PDB entry 4K4A | X-ray diffraction, 1.89 A resolution | chains A and B

[Chain A (and B)]
Protein: Esterase YdiI
Organism: Escherichia coli
Notes: EC 3.1.-.-; chain B of this document is another copy of the same molecule, construct and numbering; everything in this record applies to it too
UniProt: P77781 (YDII_ECOLI); residues 1-136 here = UniProt positions 1-136
Amino-acid sequence (136 residues; numbered 1 to 136; the number before each row is that of its first residue):
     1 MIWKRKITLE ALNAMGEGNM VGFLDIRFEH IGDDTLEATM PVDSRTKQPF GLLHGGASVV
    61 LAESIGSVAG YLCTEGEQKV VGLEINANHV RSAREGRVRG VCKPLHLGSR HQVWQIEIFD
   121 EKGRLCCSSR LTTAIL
Residues lining bound ligands: phenacyl coenzyme A (0FQ): Q48, P49, F50, L52, L53, H54, G55, H89, V90, R91, S92, R124
From the paper describing this entry:
  - binding site for phenacyl coenzyme A: P49, F50, L52, H54, G55, E63, S67, V68, V80, V81, G82, H89, V90, R91, S92, S109 to H111
  - mutagenesis - H106A, S109A: unchanged catalytic activity
  - mutagenesis - Q48N, H54F, E63D (2118-fold), S64A, S67A (7-fold), R91A (10-fold): decreased catalytic activity
  - catalytic residues: Q48, H54, G55, E63, H89
  - mutagenesis - Q48A (1800-fold), H54A (514-fold), H89A (22-fold): decreased catalytic activity on benzoyl-CoA
  - self-association interface (contacts with another copy of this molecule); pairs are residue here / residue on that copy: H89-E63 (hydrogen bond)
  - mutagenesis - E63A, E63Q: abolished catalytic activity
  - specificity-determining residues: V68 (proposed by the authors, not directly observed)

[Interface between chain A and chain B]
Contacting residue pairs (64):
  M15(A) - P49(B)
  G18(A) - S44(B)
  N19(A) - S44(B)
  N19(A) - K47(B)
  N19(A) - Q48(B)
  N19(A) - P49(B)
  M20(A) - L24(B)  hydrophobic
  M20(A) - S44(B)  hydrogen bond (backbone-backbone)
  M20(A) - R45(B)
  M20(A) - K47(B)  hydrogen bond (backbone-backbone)
  M20(A) - H54(B)
  M20(A) - A57(B)  hydrophobic
  F23(A) - F23(B)  hydrophobic
  F23(A) - L24(B)  hydrophobic
  F23(A) - R45(B)
  S44(A) - G18(B)  hydrogen bond (side chain-backbone)
  S44(A) - N19(B)
  S44(A) - M20(B)  hydrogen bond (backbone-backbone)
  S44(A) - F23(B)
  R45(A) - M20(B)
  R45(A) - F23(B)
  T46(A) - M20(B)
  K47(A) - N19(B)
  K47(A) - M20(B)  hydrogen bond (backbone-backbone)
  Q48(A) - N19(B)
  P49(A) - M15(B)
  P49(A) - N19(B)
  H54(A) - M20(B)
  H54(A) - V60(B)
  H54(A) - S64(B)  hydrogen bond
  G55(A) - E63(B)
  G56(A) - V60(B)
  G56(A) - E63(B)
  A57(A) - M20(B)  hydrophobic
  A57(A) - V60(B)
  V59(A) - V59(B)  hydrophobic
  V59(A) - I85(B)  hydrophobic
  V60(A) - H54(B)
  V60(A) - G56(B)
  V60(A) - A57(B)
  V60(A) - V60(B)  hydrophobic
  E63(A) - G55(B)
  E63(A) - G56(B)
  E63(A) - H89(B)  salt bridge
  S64(A) - H54(B)  hydrogen bond
  G82(A) - H89(B)
  L83(A) - N88(B)
  L83(A) - H89(B)  hydrogen bond (backbone-backbone)
  E84(A) - A87(B)
  E84(A) - N88(B)  hydrogen bond
  I85(A) - N86(B)
  I85(A) - A87(B)  hydrogen bond (backbone-backbone)
  I85(A) - H89(B)
  N86(A) - E84(B)
  N86(A) - I85(B)
  N86(A) - N86(B)
  A87(A) - E84(B)
  A87(A) - I85(B)  hydrogen bond (backbone-backbone)
  N88(A) - L83(B)
  N88(A) - E84(B)
  H89(A) - E63(B)  salt bridge
  H89(A) - G82(B)
  H89(A) - L83(B)  hydrogen bond (backbone-backbone)
  H89(A) - I85(B)
Interface residues without a listed pair, chain A (32 interface residues in all): V21, L24, F50, L52, Y71
Interface residues without a listed pair, chain B (32 interface residues in all): V21, T46, F50, Y71, V81

[Overview]
The chain A/chain B interface involves 32 residues from each chain; the contacts include 12 hydrogen bonds and
2 salt bridges. Polar contacts include E63(A)-H89(B), S44(A)-G18(B) and H54(A)-S64(B). The paper reports
catalytic residues Q48(A), H54(A) and G55(A) among others; Q48N, H54F and E63D of chain A, among others,
reduce catalytic activity; 13 substitutions were tested in all.
Chain A and chain B are both Esterase YdiI (Escherichia coli); the structure, X-ray crystal structure of E.
coli YdiI complexed with phenacyl-CoA, was determined by X-ray diffraction, deposited together with 4K49,
4K4B, 4K4C and 4K4D.
